5LMQ - chains A and K of the 25 polymer chains in the assembly; structure by electron microscopy, 4.20 A resolution (low resolution: residue-level contacts below are approximate; hydrogen-bond / salt-bridge calls are withheld).

== Chain A ==
Molecule: 16S rRNA
From: Thermus thermophilus HB8
Sequence (1522 nucleotides; row label = number of the first residue in the row; note: 44 numbers in that range are skipped by the numbering (no residue carries them; nothing is unmodelled there); a row labelled like 189A-189L holds insertion residues (189A, then the next letters in order); numbering starts at 0):
     0 UUUGUUGGAG AGUUUGAUCC UGGCUCAGGG UGAACGCUGG CGGCGUGCCU AAGACAUGCA
    60 AGUCGUGCGG GCCG
    76 CGGGGUUUU
    88 ACUCCG
    96 UGGUCAGCGG CGGACGGGUG AGUAACGCGU GGGU
  129A G
   130 ACCUACCCGG AAGAGGGGGA CAACCCGGGG AAACUCGGGC UAAUCCCCCA UGUGGACCCG
189A-189L CCCCUUGGGGUG
   190 UGUCCAAAGG GCUUU
   216 GCCCGCUUCC GGAUGGGCCC GCGUCCCAUC AGCUAGUUGG UGGGGUAAUG GCCCACCAAG
   276 GCGACGACGG GUAGCCGGUC UGAGAGGAUG GCCGGCCACA GGGGCACUGA GACACGGGCC
   336 CCACUCCUAC GGGAGGCAGC AGUUAGGAAU CUUCCGCAAU GGGCGCAAGC CUGACGGAGC
   396 GACGCCGCUU GGAGGAAGAA GCCCUUCGGG GUGUAAACUC CUGA
   441 ACCCGGGACG AAACCCCC
   460 GA
   470 CGAGGGGA
   479 CUGACGGUAC CGGGGUAA
   498 UAGCGCCGGC CAACUCCGUG CCAGCAGCCG CGGUAAUACG GAGGGCGCGA GCGUUACCCG
   558 GAUUCACUGG GCGUAAAGGG CGUGUAGGCG GCCUGGGGCG UCCCAUGUGA AAGACCACGG
   618 CUCAACCGUG GGGGAGCGUG GGAUACGCUC AGGCUAGACG GUGGGAGAGG GUGGUGGAAU
   678 UCCCGGAGUA GCGGUGAAAU GCGCAGAUAC CGGGAGGAAC GCCGAUGGCG AAGGCAGCCA
   738 CCUGGUCCAC CCGUGACGCU GAGGCGCGAA AGCGUGGGGA GCAAACCGGA UUAGAUACCC
   798 GGGUAGUCCA CGCCCUAAAC GAUGCGCGCU AGGUCUCUGG GUCU
   848 CCUGGGGGCC GAAGCUAACG CGUUAAGCGC GCCGCCUGGG GAGUACGGCC GCAAGGCUGA
   908 AACUCAAAGG AAUUGACGGG GGCCCGCACA AGCGGUGGAG CAUGUGGUUU AAUUCGAAGC
   968 AACGCGAAGA ACCUUACCAG GCCUUGACAU GCUA
 1001A G
  1002 GGAACCCGGG UGAAAGCCUG GGGUGCCCC
1030A-1030D GCGA
  1031 GGGGAGCCCU AGCACAGGUG CUGCAUGGCC GUCGUCAGCU CGUGCCGUGA GGUGUUGGGU
  1091 UAAGUCCCGC AACGAGCGCA ACCCCCGCCG UUAGUUGCCA GCGGUUCGGC CGGGCACUCU
  1151 AACGGGACUG CCCGCG
  1168 AAAGCGGGAG GAAGGAGGGG ACGACGUCUG GUCAGCAUGG CCCUUACGGC CUGGGCGACA
  1228 CACGUGCUAC AAUGCCCACU ACAAAGCGAU GCCACCCGGC AACGGGGAGC UAAUCGCAAA
  1288 AAGGUGGGCC CAGUUCGGAU UGGGGUCUGC AACCCGACCC CAUGAAGCCG GAAUCGCUAG
  1348 UAAUCGCGGA UCAGCC
 1363A A
  1364 UGCCGCGGUG AAUACGUUCC CGGGCCUUGU ACACACCGCC CGUCACGCCA UGGGAGCGGG
  1424 CUCUACCCGA AGUCGCCGG
1442A-1442B GA
  1443 GCCUA
  1452 C
  1456 GGGCAGGCGC CGAGGGUAGG GCCCGUGACU GGGGCGAAGU CGUAACAAGG UAGCUGUACC
  1516 GGAAGGUGCG GCUGGAUCAC CUCCUUUCU
Unresolved in the structure: 0-4, 1533, 1543-1544

== Chain K ==
Molecule: 30S ribosomal protein S11
From: Thermus thermophilus (strain HB8 / ATCC 27634 / DSM 579)
Reference sequence: P80376 (RS11_THET8); residues 1-129 here = UniProt positions 1-129
Chain sequence (129 residues; row label = number of the first residue in the row):
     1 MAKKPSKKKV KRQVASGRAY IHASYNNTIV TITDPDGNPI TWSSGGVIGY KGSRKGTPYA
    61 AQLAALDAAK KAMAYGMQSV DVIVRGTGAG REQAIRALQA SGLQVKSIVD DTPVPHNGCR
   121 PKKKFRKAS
Unresolved in the structure: 1-7

== Interface between chain A and chain K ==
Residue-residue contacts (78; chain A residue first):
  G674(A) with His116(K)
  A675(A) with Val114(K); Pro115(K); His116(K); Gly118(K)
  A676(A) with Pro113(K); Val114(K); Pro115(K)
  G683(A) with Asn38(K); Pro39(K)
  A684(A) with Arg12(K); Asn38(K); Pro39(K)
  G685(A) with Arg12(K); Pro39(K); Ile40(K); Trp42(K)
  U686(A) with Trp42(K)
  A687(A) with Trp42(K); Val47(K); Lys71(K)
  G688(A) with Ser44(K); Gly46(K)
  C689(A) with Asn27(K); Ile29(K); Ser44(K); Gly45(K); Gly46(K); Lys55(K)
  G690(A) with Ser24(K); Asn26(K); Asn27(K); Lys55(K)
  G691(A) with Asn26(K); Gly52(K); Lys55(K)
  U692(A) with Asn26(K); Gly52(K); Ser53(K); Lys124(K)
  A694(A) with Ser53(K)
  A695(A) with Lys51(K); Gly52(K); Ser53(K)
  A704(A) with Trp42(K)
  U705(A) with Ile29(K); Trp42(K)
  A706(A) with His22(K); Ile29(K); Thr31(K)
  C707(A) with Tyr20(K); His22(K); Gly37(K); Pro39(K); Arg85(K)
  C708(A) with Tyr20(K); Gly37(K); Arg85(K)
  A716(A) with Asn117(K); Gly118(K)
  C717(A) with Asn117(K)
  G718(A) with His116(K); Asn117(K)
  G778(A) with Cys119(K); Arg120(K)
  C779(A) with Arg120(K); Pro121(K); Lys122(K)
  A780(A) with Lys122(K); Lys123(K)
  C795(A) with Lys123(K)
  C796(A) with Lys123(K)
  C797(A) with Lys124(K)
  G799(A) with Lys122(K)
  G1523(A) with Lys123(K)
  C1524(A) with Arg120(K)
  G1525(A) with Arg120(K)
  C1538(A) with Glu92(K)
Other interface residues (no listed pair), chain A (38 interface residues in all): U677, A777, G798, U1506
Other interface residues (no listed pair), chain K (39 interface residues in all): Asp36, Thr41, Tyr75

== In short ==
38 residues of chain A face 39 of chain K across their interface.
Chain A is 16S rRNA (Thermus thermophilus HB8) and chain K is 30S ribosomal protein S11 (Thermus thermophilus
(strain HB8 / ATCC 27634 / DSM 579)); the structure, Structure of bacterial 30S-IF1-IF3-mRNA-tRNA translation
pre-initiation complex, open form (state-2A), was determined by electron microscopy together with 5LMN, 5LMO,
5LMP, 5LMR, 5LMS, 5LMT, 5LMU and 5LMV from the same study.
